PDB entry 4HNT | X-ray diffraction, 2.80 A resolution | chains B and D of the 4 polymer chains in the assembly

# Chain B (and D)
Name: Pyruvate carboxylase
Source organism: Staphylococcus aureus
Notes: EC 6.4.1.1; engineered mutation(s): F403A; chain D of this document is another copy of the same molecule, construct and numbering; everything in this record applies to it too
Reference sequence: Q99UY8 (Q99UY8_STAAM); the construct lacks a stretch of the UniProt sequence and is renumbered around it, so the offset changes along the chain: 34-315 = UniProt 1-282; 317-357 = UniProt 283-323; 358-362 = UniProt 326-330; 363-513 = UniProt 332-482; 5 more segments
Amino-acid sequence (1173 residues; numbered 11 to 1182 plus 6 insertion-coded residues; 5 numbers in that range are skipped by the numbering (no residue carries them; nothing is unmodelled there); the number before each row is that of its first residue; a row labelled like 357A-357B holds insertion residues (357A, then the next letters in order)):
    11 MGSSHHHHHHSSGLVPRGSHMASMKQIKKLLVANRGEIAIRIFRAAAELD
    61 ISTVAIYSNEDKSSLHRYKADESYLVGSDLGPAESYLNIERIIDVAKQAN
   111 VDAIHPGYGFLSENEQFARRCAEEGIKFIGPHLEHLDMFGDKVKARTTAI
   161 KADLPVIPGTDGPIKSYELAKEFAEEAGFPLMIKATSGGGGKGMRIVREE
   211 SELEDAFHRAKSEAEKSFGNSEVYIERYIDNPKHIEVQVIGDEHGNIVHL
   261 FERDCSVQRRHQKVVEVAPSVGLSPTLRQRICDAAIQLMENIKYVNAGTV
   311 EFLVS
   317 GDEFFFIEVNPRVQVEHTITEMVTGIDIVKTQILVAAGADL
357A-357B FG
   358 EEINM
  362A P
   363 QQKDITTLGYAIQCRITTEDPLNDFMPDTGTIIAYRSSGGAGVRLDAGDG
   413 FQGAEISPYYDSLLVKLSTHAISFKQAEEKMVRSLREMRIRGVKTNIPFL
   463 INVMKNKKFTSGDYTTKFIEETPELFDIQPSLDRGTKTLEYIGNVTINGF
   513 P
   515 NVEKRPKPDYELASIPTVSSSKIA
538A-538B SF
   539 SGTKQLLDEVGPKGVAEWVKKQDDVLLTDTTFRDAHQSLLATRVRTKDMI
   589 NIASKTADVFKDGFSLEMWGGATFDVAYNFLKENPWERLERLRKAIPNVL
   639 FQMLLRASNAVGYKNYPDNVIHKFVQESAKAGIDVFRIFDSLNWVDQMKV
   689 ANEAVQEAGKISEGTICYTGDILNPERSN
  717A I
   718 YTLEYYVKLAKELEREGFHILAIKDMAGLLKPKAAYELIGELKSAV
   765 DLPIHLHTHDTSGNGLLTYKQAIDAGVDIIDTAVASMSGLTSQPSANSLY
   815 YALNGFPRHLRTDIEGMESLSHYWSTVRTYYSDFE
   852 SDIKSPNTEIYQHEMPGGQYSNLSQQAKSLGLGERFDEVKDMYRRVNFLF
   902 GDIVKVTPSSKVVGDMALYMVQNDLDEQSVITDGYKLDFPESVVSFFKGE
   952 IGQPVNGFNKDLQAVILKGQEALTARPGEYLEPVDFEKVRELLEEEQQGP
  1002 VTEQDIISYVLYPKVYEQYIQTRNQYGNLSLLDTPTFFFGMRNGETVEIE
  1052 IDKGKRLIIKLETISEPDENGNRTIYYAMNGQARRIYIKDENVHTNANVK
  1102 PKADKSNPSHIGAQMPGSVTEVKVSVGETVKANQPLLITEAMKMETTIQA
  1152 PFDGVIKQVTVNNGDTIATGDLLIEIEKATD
Unresolved in the structure: 11-35, 169-238, 1094-1182
Construct notes: expression tag (11-33)
Metal / ion sites: Mn2+: Asp572, Lys741, His771, His773
Residues lining bound ligands: BTI (5-(hexahydro-2-oxo-1H-thieno[3,4-d]imidazol-6-yl)pentanal): Tyr503, Asn506, Val507, Asn510, Gly511, Phe512, Pro513, Phe618, Lys620, Thr1023, Leu1030, Phe1038, Glu1092

# Chain B / chain D interface
Residue-residue contacts (96; chain B residue first):
  Arg51(B) - Ala403(D)
  Arg54(B) - Gly401(D)
  Arg54(B) - Arg445(D)
  Arg54(B) - Glu449(D)  salt bridge
  Glu58(B) - Glu441(D)
  Glu58(B) - Lys442(D)  salt bridge
  Glu58(B) - Arg445(D)  salt bridge
  Arg77(B) - Glu1049(D)  salt bridge
  Arg77(B) - Arg1057(D)
  Arg77(B) - Ile1059(D)
  Tyr78(B) - Ile1059(D)  hydrophobic
  Tyr78(B) - Asn1081(D)
  Tyr78(B) - Gly1082(D)
  Lys79(B) - Glu449(D)
  Asp81(B) - Lys1056(D)
  Glu82(B) - Lys1054(D)
  Glu82(B) - Gly1055(D)
  Ser83(B) - Gly1055(D)  hydrogen bond (backbone-backbone)
  Tyr84(B) - Lys1054(D)  hydrogen bond (side chain-backbone)
  Tyr84(B) - Gly1055(D)  hydrogen bond (side chain-backbone)
  Glu337(B) - Ala403(D)
  Val339(B) - Leu370(D)
  Thr340(B) - Leu370(D)
  Gly341(B) - Leu370(D)
  Gly341(B) - Ala433(D)
  Gly341(B) - Ile434(D)  hydrogen bond (backbone-backbone)
  Asp343(B) - Ala403(D)
  Asp343(B) - Lys442(D)  salt bridge
  Lys346(B) - Gln438(D)
  Lys346(B) - Glu441(D)  salt bridge
  Ile360(B) - Ile434(D)
  Ile360(B) - Gln438(D)  hydrogen bond (backbone-side chain)
  Asn361(B) - Ile434(D)
  Asn361(B) - Ser435(D)
  Leu370(B) - Thr340(D)
  Leu370(B) - Leu370(D)  hydrophobic
  Arg398(B) - Lys79(D)
  Gly401(B) - Arg54(D)
  Gly401(B) - Leu407(D)
  Gly402(B) - Arg54(D)
  Gly402(B) - Arg406(D)
  Gly402(B) - Leu407(D)  hydrogen bond (backbone-backbone)
  Gly402(B) - Asp408(D)
  Ala403(B) - Arg51(D)
  Ala403(B) - Asp343(D)
  Ala403(B) - Arg406(D)
  Arg406(B) - Ala403(D)
  Arg406(B) - Gly404(D)
  Leu407(B) - Gly401(D)
  Leu407(B) - Gly402(D)  hydrogen bond (backbone-backbone)
  Asp408(B) - Gly402(D)
  Phe413(B) - Gly1082(D)
  Gln414(B) - Glu1063(D)  hydrogen bond
  Gln414(B) - Ala1079(D)
  Gln414(B) - Gly1082(D)
  Gln414(B) - Ala1084(D)
  Ile434(B) - Thr340(D)
  Ile434(B) - Gly341(D)  hydrogen bond (backbone-backbone)
  Ile434(B) - Asn361(D)
  Ser435(B) - Asn361(D)
  Gln438(B) - Lys346(D)
  Gln438(B) - Ile360(D)  hydrogen bond (side chain-backbone)
  Gln438(B) - Asn361(D)
  Glu441(B) - Glu58(D)
  Glu441(B) - Lys346(D)  salt bridge
  Lys442(B) - Glu58(D)  salt bridge
  Lys442(B) - Asp343(D)  salt bridge
  Arg445(B) - Arg54(D)
  Arg445(B) - Ala57(D)
  Arg445(B) - Glu58(D)  salt bridge
  Glu449(B) - Arg54(D)  salt bridge
  Asn1044(B) - Glu1067(D)
  Glu1049(B) - Lys72(D)  salt bridge
  Lys1054(B) - Glu82(D)
  Lys1054(B) - Tyr84(D)  hydrogen bond
  Lys1054(B) - Gln108(D)  hydrogen bond (side chain-backbone)
  Lys1054(B) - Ala109(D)
  Gly1055(B) - Glu82(D)
  Gly1055(B) - Ser83(D)  hydrogen bond (backbone-backbone)
  Gly1055(B) - Tyr84(D)
  Lys1056(B) - Asp81(D)
  Arg1057(B) - Tyr67(D)
  Ile1059(B) - Arg77(D)
  Ile1059(B) - Tyr78(D)  hydrophobic
  Glu1063(B) - Tyr1077(D)  hydrogen bond
  Glu1063(B) - Arg1086(D)  salt bridge
  Thr1064(B) - Ser1066(D)
  Thr1064(B) - Tyr1077(D)
  Ser1066(B) - Thr1064(D)
  Tyr1077(B) - Glu1063(D)
  Tyr1077(B) - Thr1064(D)  hydrogen bond
  Tyr1077(B) - Tyr1077(D)  hydrophobic
  Asn1081(B) - Tyr78(D)
  Gly1082(B) - Tyr78(D)
  Gly1082(B) - Phe413(D)
  Arg1086(B) - Glu1063(D)  salt bridge
Interface residues without a listed pair, chain B (57 interface residues in all): Ala57, Asp60, Ile342, Glu359, Met362, Ser400, Val405, Ala433
Interface residues without a listed pair, chain D (65 interface residues in all): Leu59, Glu337, Val339, Ile342, Thr368, Arg398, Ser400, Val405, Lys437, Lys467, Ile1065

# Overview
57 residues of chain B and 65 residues of chain D are in contact, with 15 hydrogen bonds and 14 salt bridges.
Polar pairs include Arg54(B)-Glu449(D), Glu58(B)-Lys442(D) and Glu58(B)-Arg445(D). Bound to chain B: compound
BTI. Asp572(B), Lys741(B), His771(B) and His773(B) coordinate Mn2+.
Chain B and chain D are both Pyruvate carboxylase (Staphylococcus aureus); the structure, crystal structure of
F403A mutant of S. aureus Pyruvate carboxylase, was determined by X-ray diffraction, deposited together with
4HNU and 4HNV.
